PDB entry 8RTA | electron microscopy, 6.22 A resolution (low resolution: residue-level contacts below are approximate; hydrogen-bond / salt-bridge calls are withheld) | chains E and I of the 6 polymer chains in the assembly

== Chain E ==
Name: TrwG protein
From: Escherichia coli
UniProt: O50335 (O50335_ECOLX); residue numbers follow UniProt; this construct covers 1-231
Chain sequence (231 residues; each row starts with the number of its first residue):
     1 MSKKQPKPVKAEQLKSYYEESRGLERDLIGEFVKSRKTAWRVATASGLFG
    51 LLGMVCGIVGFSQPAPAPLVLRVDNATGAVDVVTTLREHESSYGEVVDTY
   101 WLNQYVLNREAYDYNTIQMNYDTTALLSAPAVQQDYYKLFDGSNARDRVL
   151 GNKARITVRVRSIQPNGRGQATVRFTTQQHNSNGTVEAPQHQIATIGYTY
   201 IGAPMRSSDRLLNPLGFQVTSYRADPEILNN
Unresolved in the structure: 1-62
Construct notes: conflict Ala-188 (Arg in O50335)

== Chain I ==
Name: TrwE protein
From: Escherichia coli
UniProt: O50337 (O50337_ECOLX); numbering as in UniProt (aligned over 1-395)
Chain sequence (395 residues; row label = number of the first residue in the row):
     1 MFGRKKGDVIDAGAELERAEQERIEGEYGASELASERRPHTPGARTLLMV
    51 LLCVIAVVLVTLSYKAYKVRGVVEDDDAQPQQVVRQVIPGYTPRPIRPEP
   101 ENVPEPPQPTTSVPAIQPAPVTQPVRPQPTGPREKTPYELARERMLRSGL
   151 TAGSGGGEDLPRPQGGDVPAGGLMGGGGGGGELAEKLQPMRLSGSSAGRL
   201 GNRDMLITQGTQLDCVLETRLVTTQPGMTTCHLTRDVYSTSGRVVLLDRG
   251 SKVVGFYQGGLRQGQARIFVQWSRIETPSGVVINLDSPGTGPLGEAGLGG
   301 WIDRHFWERFGGAIMISLIGDLGDWASRQGSRQGDNSIQFSNTANGVESA
   351 AAEALRNSINIPPTLYKNQGERVNILVARDLDFSDVYSLESIPTK
Unresolved in the structure: 1-82, 102-395
Construct notes: conflict Asp-335 (Asn in O50337)

== How chain E and chain I interact ==
Residue-residue contacts - 7 pairs, chain E then chain I:
  Gln-118(E) with Arg-94(I); Pro-95(I)
  Tyr-121(E) with Arg-94(I)
  Asp-122(E) with Arg-94(I)
  Ser-128(E) with Pro-89(I)
  Pro-130(E) with Pro-89(I)
  Ile-201(E) with Gln-86(I)
Other interface residues (no listed pair), chain E (10 interface residues in all): Ile-117, Ala-125, Leu-126, Ala-129
Other interface residues (no listed pair), chain I (5 interface residues in all): Ile-88
From the paper, about this interface:
  - interface residues, chain I: Val-83(I)

== Summary ==
Chain E and chain I form an interface of 10 and 5 residues respectively. The paper reports the interface
residue Val-83(I).
Here chain E is TrwG protein and chain I is TrwE protein, both from Escherichia coli. Entry 8RTA
(Arches-protomer complex full-length structure (TrwJ/VirB8) from the fully-assembled R388 type IV secretion
system) was determined by electron microscopy (same publication as 8RT4, 8RT5, 8RT6, 8RT7, 8RT8, 8RT9, 8RTB
and 8RTD).
